Entry 6Q0W (X-ray diffraction, 2.90 A resolution); this record covers chains A and E of the 5 polymer chains in the assembly.

Chain A:
Molecule: DNA damage-binding protein 1
From: Homo sapiens
Notes: fragment: internal deletion of the BPB domain
Reference sequence: Q16531 (DDB1_HUMAN); the construct has insertions or renumbered stretches relative to UniProt, so the offset changes along the chain: 1-392 = UniProt 1-392; 697-699 = UniProt 393-395; 706-1140 = UniProt 706-1140
Chain sequence (864 residues; each row starts with the number of its first residue; note: 304 numbers in that range are skipped by the numbering (no residue carries them; nothing is unmodelled there); numbers below 1 keep their minus sign (Met-27 is residue -27)):
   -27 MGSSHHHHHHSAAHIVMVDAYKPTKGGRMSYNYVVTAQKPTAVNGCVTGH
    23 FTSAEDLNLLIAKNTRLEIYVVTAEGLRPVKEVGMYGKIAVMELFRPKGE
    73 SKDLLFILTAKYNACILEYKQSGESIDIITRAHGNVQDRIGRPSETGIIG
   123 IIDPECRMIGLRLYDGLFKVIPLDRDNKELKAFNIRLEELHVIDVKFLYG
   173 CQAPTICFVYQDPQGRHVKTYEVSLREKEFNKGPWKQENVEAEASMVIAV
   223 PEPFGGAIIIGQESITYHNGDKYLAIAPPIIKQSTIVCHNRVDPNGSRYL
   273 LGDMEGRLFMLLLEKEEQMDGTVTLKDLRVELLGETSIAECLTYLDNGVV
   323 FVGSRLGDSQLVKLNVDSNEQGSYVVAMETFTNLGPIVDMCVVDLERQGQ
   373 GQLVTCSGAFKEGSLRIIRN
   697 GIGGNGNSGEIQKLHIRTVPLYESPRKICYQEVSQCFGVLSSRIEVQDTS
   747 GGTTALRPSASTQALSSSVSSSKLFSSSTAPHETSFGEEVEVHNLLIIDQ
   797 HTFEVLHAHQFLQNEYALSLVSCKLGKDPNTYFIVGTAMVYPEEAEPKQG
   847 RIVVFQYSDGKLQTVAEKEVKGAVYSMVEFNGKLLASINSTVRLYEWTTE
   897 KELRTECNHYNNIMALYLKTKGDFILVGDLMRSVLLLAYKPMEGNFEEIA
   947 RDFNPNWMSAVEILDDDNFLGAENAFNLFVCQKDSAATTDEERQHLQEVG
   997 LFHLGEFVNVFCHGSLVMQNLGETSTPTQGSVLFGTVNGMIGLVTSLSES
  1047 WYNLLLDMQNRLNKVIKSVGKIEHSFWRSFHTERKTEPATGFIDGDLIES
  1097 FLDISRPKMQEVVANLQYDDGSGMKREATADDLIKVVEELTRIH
Not modelled in the structure: -27 to 0, 697-709, 768-784, 982-983, 1011-1021, 1112-1123
Sequence notes: initiating methionine (-27); expression tag (-26 to 0); linker (700-705)
Curated features (UniProtKB/Swiss-Prot):
  - modified residue: Ser2 (N-acetylserine), Lys1067 (N6-acetyllysine), Thr1125 (Phosphothreonine)
  - cross-link: Lys1121 (Glycyl lysine isopeptide (Lys-Gly) (interchain with G-Cter in SUMO2))

Chain E:
Molecule: DET1- and DDB1-associated protein 1
From: Homo sapiens
Reference sequence: Q9BW61 (DDA1_HUMAN); numbering as in UniProt (aligned over 1-102)
Chain sequence (126 residues; row label = number of the first residue in the row; numbers below 1 keep their minus sign (Met-23 is residue -23)):
   -23 MGSSHHHHHHSAVDENLYFQGGGRMADFLKGLPVYNKSNFSRFHADSVCK
    27 ASNRRPSVYLPTREYPSEQIIVTEKTNILLRYLHQQWDKKNAAKKRDQEQ
    77 VELEGESSAPPRKVARTDSPDMHEDT
Not modelled in the structure: -23 to 2, 22-31, 75-102
Sequence notes: initiating methionine (-23); expression tag (-22 to 0)
Curated features (UniProtKB/Swiss-Prot):
  - modified residue: Ala2 (N-acetylalanine), Ser33 (Phosphoserine), Ser95 (Phosphoserine)

Chain A / chain E interface:
Pairs across the interface (118):
  Lys11(A) - Val34(E)
  Tyr42(A) - Pro32(E)
  Val44(A) - Asn15(E)
  Val44(A) - Phe16(E)  hydrophobic
  Thr45(A) - Asn15(E)
  Ala46(A) - Ser14(E)
  Ala46(A) - Asn15(E)
  Ala46(A) - Arg18(E)  hydrogen bond (backbone-backbone)
  Glu47(A) - Arg18(E)  salt bridge
  Glu47(A) - Phe19(E)
  Glu47(A) - His20(E)
  Gly48(A) - Asn15(E)
  Gly48(A) - Phe16(E)
  Pro51(A) - Pro32(E)  hydrophobic
  Lys53(A) - Ser33(E)
  Lys53(A) - Val34(E)
  Lys53(A) - Tyr35(E)
  Glu54(A) - Pro32(E)
  Glu54(A) - Ser33(E)  hydrogen bond (backbone-backbone)
  Glu54(A) - Val34(E)
  Glu54(A) - Tyr35(E)  hydrogen bond (backbone-backbone)
  Val55(A) - Tyr35(E)  hydrophobic
  Ala86(A) - Ile47(E)
  Ile98(A) - Tyr35(E)
  Asp99(A) - Tyr35(E)
  Ile100(A) - Tyr35(E)  hydrogen bond (backbone-side chain)
  Ile101(A) - Pro42(E)  hydrophobic
  Thr102(A) - Pro42(E)
  Thr102(A) - Ser43(E)  hydrogen bond (backbone-side chain)
  Arg103(A) - Gln45(E)
  Ala104(A) - Gln45(E)
  His105(A) - Gln45(E)
  His105(A) - Ile46(E)
  His105(A) - Ile47(E)  hydrogen bond (backbone-backbone)
  Gly106(A) - Ile47(E)
  Val108(A) - Ile47(E)  hydrophobic
  Val108(A) - Thr49(E)
  Asp110(A) - Thr49(E)
  Leu139(A) - Ile54(E)  hydrophobic
  Lys141(A) - Thr49(E)  hydrogen bond
  Asp146(A) - Gln45(E)  hydrogen bond (backbone-side chain)
  Arg147(A) - Gln45(E)  hydrogen bond
  Asn149(A) - Gln45(E)  hydrogen bond (backbone-side chain)
  Lys150(A) - Gln45(E)
  Lys150(A) - Ile46(E)  hydrogen bond (backbone-backbone)
  Glu151(A) - Ile46(E)
  Glu151(A) - Val48(E)
  Leu152(A) - Gln45(E)
  Leu152(A) - Ile46(E)  hydrogen bond (backbone-backbone)
  Leu152(A) - Ile47(E)
  Leu152(A) - Val48(E)  hydrogen bond (backbone-backbone)
  Lys153(A) - Val48(E)
  Ala154(A) - Val48(E)  hydrogen bond (backbone-backbone)
  Ala154(A) - Thr49(E)
  Ala154(A) - Glu50(E)  hydrogen bond (backbone-backbone)
  Phe155(A) - Glu50(E)
  Phe155(A) - Arg57(E)
  Asn156(A) - Ile54(E)
  Asn156(A) - Arg57(E)  hydrogen bond (backbone-side chain)
  Arg158(A) - Ile54(E)
  Glu199(A) - Gln61(E)
  Glu199(A) - Lys65(E)  salt bridge
  Lys200(A) - Glu50(E)  salt bridge
  Lys200(A) - Arg57(E)  hydrogen bond (backbone-side chain)
  Glu201(A) - Gln61(E)  hydrogen bond
  Val264(A) - Leu8(E)  hydrophobic
  Val264(A) - Pro9(E)
  Asp265(A) - Pro9(E)
  Arg270(A) - Leu5(E)  hydrogen bond (side chain-backbone)
  Arg270(A) - Lys6(E)  hydrogen bond (side chain-backbone)
  Arg270(A) - Gly7(E)  hydrogen bond (side chain-backbone)
  Arg270(A) - Leu8(E)
  Arg270(A) - Pro9(E)
  Met282(A) - Leu5(E)  hydrophobic
  Leu284(A) - Phe4(E)
  Arg301(A) - Phe4(E)
  Glu303(A) - Asp3(E)
  Glu303(A) - Phe4(E)  hydrogen bond (side chain-backbone)
  Leu305(A) - Leu5(E)  hydrophobic
  Tyr316(A) - Leu8(E)
  Tyr316(A) - Pro9(E)  hydrogen bond (side chain-backbone)
  Leu317(A) - Tyr11(E)
  Asp318(A) - Pro9(E)
  Asp318(A) - Val10(E)
  Asp318(A) - Tyr11(E)  hydrogen bond (side chain-backbone)
  Asp318(A) - Asn12(E)  hydrogen bond (side chain-backbone)
  Asp318(A) - Asn15(E)  hydrogen bond
  Asp318(A) - Phe16(E)
  Asn319(A) - Pro9(E)
  Asn319(A) - Val10(E)
  Asn319(A) - Asn12(E)
  Asn319(A) - Lys13(E)
  Asn319(A) - Asn15(E)
  Asn319(A) - Phe16(E)  hydrogen bond (side chain-backbone)
  Val321(A) - Phe16(E)  hydrophobic
  Val338(A) - Lys6(E)
  Tyr346(A) - Leu5(E)  hydrophobic
  Met350(A) - Phe16(E)  hydrophobic
  Met350(A) - Phe19(E)  hydrophobic
  Met350(A) - His20(E)
  Glu351(A) - His20(E)  salt bridge
  Glu351(A) - Ala21(E)
  Val1061(A) - Arg39(E)
  Ile1062(A) - Pro37(E)
  Lys1063(A) - Pro37(E)  hydrogen bond (backbone-backbone)
  Lys1063(A) - Thr38(E)
  Lys1063(A) - Arg39(E)
  Lys1063(A) - Glu40(E)
  Lys1063(A) - Tyr41(E)
  Ser1064(A) - Tyr41(E)  hydrogen bond (backbone-side chain)
  Val1065(A) - Tyr35(E)  hydrophobic
  Val1065(A) - Pro37(E)  hydrophobic
  Lys1067(A) - Tyr41(E)
  Lys1067(A) - Ser43(E)
  Ser1096(A) - Leu36(E)
  Asp1099(A) - Leu36(E)
  Lys1104(A) - Thr38(E)
  Lys1104(A) - Arg39(E)
Interface residues without a listed pair, chain A (77 interface residues in all): Leu29, Leu49, Cys87, Ile88, Asn107, Ile143, Ile157, Pro266, Gly320, Leu333, Leu336, Asn337
Interface residues without a listed pair, chain E (42 interface residues in all): Ser17, Glu44

Summary:
77 residues of chain A face 42 of chain E across their interface, with 29 hydrogen bonds and 4 salt bridges.
Among the polar pairs are Glu47(A)-Arg18(E), Glu199(A)-Lys65(E) and Lys200(A)-Glu50(E).
Here chain A is DNA damage-binding protein 1 and chain E is DET1- and DDB1-associated protein 1, both from
Homo sapiens. Entry 6Q0W (Structure of DDB1-DDA1-DCAF15 complex bound to Indisulam and RBM39) was determined
by X-ray diffraction (same publication as 6Q0R and 6Q0V).
